8PS2 - chains B and G of the 3 polymer chains in the assembly; structure by electron microscopy, 2.90 A resolution.

== Chain B ==
Name: Fatty acid synthase subunit alpha
From: Saccharomyces cerevisiae
Notes: EC 2.3.1.86, 1.1.1.100, 2.3.1.41
UniProt: P19097 (FAS2_YEAST); residues 1-1887 here = UniProt positions 1-1887
Amino-acid sequence (1887 residues; numbered 1 to 1887; the number before each row is that of its first residue):
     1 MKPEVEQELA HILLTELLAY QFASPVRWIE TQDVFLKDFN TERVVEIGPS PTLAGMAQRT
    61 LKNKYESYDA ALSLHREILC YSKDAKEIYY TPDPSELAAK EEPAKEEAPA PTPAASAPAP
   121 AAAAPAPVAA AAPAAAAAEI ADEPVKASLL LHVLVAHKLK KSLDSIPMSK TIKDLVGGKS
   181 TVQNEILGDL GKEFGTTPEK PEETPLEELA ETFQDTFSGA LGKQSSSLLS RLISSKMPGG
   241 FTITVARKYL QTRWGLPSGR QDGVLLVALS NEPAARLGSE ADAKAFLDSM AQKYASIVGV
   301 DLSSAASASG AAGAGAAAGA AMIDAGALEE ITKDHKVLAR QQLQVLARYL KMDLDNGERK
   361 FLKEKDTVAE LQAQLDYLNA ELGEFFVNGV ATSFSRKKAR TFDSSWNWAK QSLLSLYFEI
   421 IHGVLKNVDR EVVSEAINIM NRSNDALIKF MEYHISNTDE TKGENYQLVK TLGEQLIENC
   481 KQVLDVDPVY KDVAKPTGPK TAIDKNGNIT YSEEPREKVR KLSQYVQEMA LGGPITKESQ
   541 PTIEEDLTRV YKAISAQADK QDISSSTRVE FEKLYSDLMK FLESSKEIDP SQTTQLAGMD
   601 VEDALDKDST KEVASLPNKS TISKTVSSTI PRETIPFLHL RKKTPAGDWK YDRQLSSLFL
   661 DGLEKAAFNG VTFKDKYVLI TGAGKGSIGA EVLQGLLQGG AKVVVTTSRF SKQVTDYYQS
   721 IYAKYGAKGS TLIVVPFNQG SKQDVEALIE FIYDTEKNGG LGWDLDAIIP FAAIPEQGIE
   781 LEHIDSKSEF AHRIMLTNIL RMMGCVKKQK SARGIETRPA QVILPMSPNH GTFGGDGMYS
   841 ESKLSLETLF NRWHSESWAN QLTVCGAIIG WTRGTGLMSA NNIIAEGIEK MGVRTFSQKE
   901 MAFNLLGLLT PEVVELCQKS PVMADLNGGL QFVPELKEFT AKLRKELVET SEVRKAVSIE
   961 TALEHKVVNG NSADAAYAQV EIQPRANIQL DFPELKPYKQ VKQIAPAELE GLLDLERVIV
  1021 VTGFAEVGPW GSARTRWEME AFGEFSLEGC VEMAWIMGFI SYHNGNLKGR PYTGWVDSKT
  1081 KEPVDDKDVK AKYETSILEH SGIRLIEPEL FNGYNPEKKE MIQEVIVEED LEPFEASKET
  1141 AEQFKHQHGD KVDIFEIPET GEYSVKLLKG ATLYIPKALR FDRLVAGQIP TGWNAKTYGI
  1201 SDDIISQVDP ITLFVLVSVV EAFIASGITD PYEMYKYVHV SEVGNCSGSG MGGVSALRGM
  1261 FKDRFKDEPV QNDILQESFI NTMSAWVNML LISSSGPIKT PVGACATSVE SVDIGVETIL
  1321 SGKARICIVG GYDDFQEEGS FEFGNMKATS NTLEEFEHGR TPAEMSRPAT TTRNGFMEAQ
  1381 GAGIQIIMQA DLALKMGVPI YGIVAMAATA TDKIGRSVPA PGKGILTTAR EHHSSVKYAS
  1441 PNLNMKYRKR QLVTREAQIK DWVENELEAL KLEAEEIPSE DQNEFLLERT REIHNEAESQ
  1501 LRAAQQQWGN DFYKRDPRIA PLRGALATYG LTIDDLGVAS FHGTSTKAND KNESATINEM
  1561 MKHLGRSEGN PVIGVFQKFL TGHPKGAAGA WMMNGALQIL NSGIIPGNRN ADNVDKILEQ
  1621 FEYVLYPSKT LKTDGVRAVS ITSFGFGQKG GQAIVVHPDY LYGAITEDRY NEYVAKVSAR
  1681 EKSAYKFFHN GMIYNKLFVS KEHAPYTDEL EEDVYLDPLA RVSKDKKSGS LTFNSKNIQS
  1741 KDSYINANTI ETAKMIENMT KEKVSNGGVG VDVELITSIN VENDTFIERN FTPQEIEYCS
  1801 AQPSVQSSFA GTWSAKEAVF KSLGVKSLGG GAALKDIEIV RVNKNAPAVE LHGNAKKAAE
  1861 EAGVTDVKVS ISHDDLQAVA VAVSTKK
Disordered / not traced: 1-139, 303-1887
UniProt features mapped onto this chain:
  - active site (For beta-ketoacyl synthase activity): Cys1305, His1542, His1583
  - binding site (acetyl-CoA): Asp1772 to Glu1774, Tyr1798, Ser1808, Glu1817 to Ser1827, Arg1841 to Lys1844, Ile1871 to His1873
  - binding site (Mg(2+)): Asp1772, Val1773, Glu1774, Ser1872, His1873
  - modified residue: Ser50 (Phosphoserine), Ser180 (O-(pantetheine 4'-phosphoryl)serine), Ser523 (Phosphoserine), Ser958 (Phosphoserine), Ser1440 (Phosphoserine)
  - cross-link: Lys37 (Glycyl lysine isopeptide (Lys-Gly) (interchain with G-Cter in ubiquitin))
  - mutagenesis: Gly1250 (G1250S: Cerulenin-resistance), Val1769 (V1769D: Does not affect oligomerization; when associated with S-1771 and L-1773 or S-1771; L-1773; S-1879 and E-1881), Gly1770 (G1770D: Loss of transferase activity), Val1771 (V1771S: Does not affect oligomerization but lacks transferase activity; when associated with D-1769 and L-1773 or D-1769; L-1773; S-1879 and E-1881), Asp1772 (D1772S: Loss of transferase activity; when associated with S-1774), Val1773 (V1773L: Does not affect oligomerization but lacks transferase activity; when associated with D-1769 and S-1771 or D-1769; S-1771; S-1879 and E-1881), Glu1774 (E1774S: Loss of transferase activity; when associated with S-1772), Arg1841 (R1841A: Loss off transferase activity), Val1879 (V1879S: Does not affect oligomerization but lacks transferase activity; when associated with D-1769; S-1771; L-1773 and E-1881), Val1881 (V1881E: Does not affect oligomerization but lacks transferase activity; when associated with D-1769; S-1771; L-1773 and S-1879)
Glycans and other covalent adducts: compound A3Z linked to Ser180
Small-molecule neighbours: A3Z (S-[2-[3-[[(2R)-3,3-dimethyl-2-oxidanyl-4-phosphonooxy-butanoyl]amino]propanoylamino]ethyl] (E)-but-2-enethioate): Gly178, Lys179, Thr181

== Chain G ==
Name: Fatty acid synthase subunit beta
From: Saccharomyces cerevisiae
Notes: EC 2.3.1.86, 4.2.1.59, 1.3.1.9, 2.3.1.38, 2.3.1.39, 3.1.2.14
UniProt: P07149 (FAS1_YEAST); residue numbers follow UniProt; this construct covers 1-2051
Amino-acid sequence (2051 residues; row label = number of the first residue in the row):
     1 MDAYSTRPLT LSHGSLEHVL LVPTASFFIA SQLQEQFNKI LPEPTEGFAA DDEPTTPAEL
    61 VGKFLGYVSS LVEPSKVGQF DQVLNLCLTE FENCYLEGND IHALAAKLLQ ENDTTLVKTK
   121 ELIKNYITAR IMAKRPFDKK SNSALFRAVG EGNAQLVAIF GGQGNTDDYF EELRDLYQTY
   181 HVLVGDLIKF SAETLSELIR TTLDAEKVFT QGLNILEWLE NPSNTPDKDY LLSIPISCPL
   241 IGVIQLAHYV VTAKLLGFTP GELRSYLKGA TGHSQGLVTA VAIAETDSWE SFFVSVRKAI
   301 TVLFFIGVRC YEAYPNTSLP PSILEDSLEN NEGVPSPMLS ISNLTQEQVQ DYVNKTNSHL
   361 PAGKQVEISL VNGAKNLVVS GPPQSLYGLN LTLRKAKAPS GLDQSRIPFS ERKLKFSNRF
   421 LPVASPFHSH LLVPASDLIN KDLVKNNVSF NAKDIQIPVY DTFDGSDLRV LSGSISERIV
   481 DCIIRLPVKW ETTTQFKATH ILDFGPGGAS GLGVLTHRNK DGTGVRVIVA GTLDINPDDD
   541 YGFKQEIFDV TSNGLKKNPN WLEEYHPKLI KNKSGKIFVE TKFSKLIGRP PLLVPGMTPC
   601 TVSPDFVAAT TNAGYTIELA GGGYFSAAGM TAAIDSVVSQ IEKGSTFGIN LIYVNPFMLQ
   661 WGIPLIKELR SKGYPIQFLT IGAGVPSLEV ASEYIETLGL KYLGLKPGSI DAISQVINIA
   721 KAHPNFPIAL QWTGGRGGGH HSFEDAHTPM LQMYSKIRRH PNIMLIFGSG FGSADDTYPY
   781 LTGEWSTKFD YPPMPFDGFL FGSRVMIAKE VKTSPDAKKC IAACTGVPDD KWEQTYKKPT
   841 GGIVTVRSEM GEPIHKIATR GVMLWKEFDE TIFNLPKNKL VPTLEAKRDY IISRLNADFQ
   901 KPWFATVNGQ ARDLATMTYE EVAKRLVELM FIRSTNSWFD VTWRTFTGDF LRRVEERFTK
   961 SKTLSLIQSY SLLDKPDEAI EKVFNAYPAA REQFLNAQDI DHFLSMCQNP MQKPVPFVPV
  1021 LDRRFEIFFK KDSLWQSEHL EAVVDQDVQR TCILHGPVAA QFTKVIDEPI KSIMDGIHDG
  1081 HIKKLLHQYY GDDESKIPAV EYFGGESPVD VQSQVDSSSV SEDSAVFKAT SSTDEESWFK
  1141 ALAGSEINWR HASFLCSFIT QDKMFVSNPI RKVFKPSQGM VVEISNGNTS SKTVVTLSEP
  1201 VQGELKPTVI LKLLKENIIQ MEMIENRTMD GKPVSLPLLY NFNPDNGFAP ISEVMEDRNQ
  1261 RIKEMYWKLW IDEPFNLDFD PRDVIKGKDF EITAKEVYDF THAVGNNCED FVSRPDRTML
  1321 APMDFAIVVG WRAIIKAIFP NTVDGDLLKL VHLSNGYKMI PGAKPLQVGD VVSTTAVIES
  1381 VVNQPTGKIV DVVGTLSRNG KPVMEVTSSF FYRGNYTDFE NTFQKTVEPV YQMHIKTSKD
  1441 IAVLRSKEWF QLDDEDFDLL NKTLTFETET EVTFKNANIF SSVKCFGPIK VELPTKETVE
  1501 IGIVDYEAGA SHGNPVVDFL KRNGSTLEQK VNLENPIPIA VLDSYTPSTN EPYARVSGDL
  1561 NPIHVSRHFA SYANLPGTIT HGMFSSASVR ALIENWAADS VSSRVRGYTC QFVDMVLPNT
  1621 ALKTSIQHVG MINGRKLIKF ETRNEDDVVV LTGEAEIEQP VTTFVFTGQG SQEQGMGMDL
  1681 YKTSKAAQDV WNRADNHFKD TYGFSILDIV INNPVNLTIH FGGEKGKRIR ENYSAMIFET
  1741 IVDGKLKTEK IFKEINEHST SYTFRSEKGL LSATQFTQPA LTLMEKAAFE DLKSKGLIPA
  1801 DATFAGHSLG EYAALASLAD VMSIESLVEV VFYRGMTMQV AVPRDELGRS NYGMIAINPG
  1861 RVAASFSQEA LQYVVERVGK RTGWLVEIVN YNVENQQYVA AGDLRALDTV TNVLNFIKLQ
  1921 KIDIIELQKS LSLEEVEGHL FEIIDEASKK SAVKPRPLKL ERGFACIPLV GISVPFHSTY
  1981 LMNGVKPFKS FLKKNIIKEN VKVARLAGKY IPNLTAKPFQ VTKEYFQDVY DLTGSEPIKE
  2041 IIDNWEKYEQ S
Disordered / not traced: 1-4, 1111-1120, 2051
UniProt features mapped onto this chain:
  - active site: Ser274 (For acetyltransferase activity), Ser1808 (For malonyltransferase activity)
  - modified residue: Met1 (N-acetylmethionine), Thr733 (Phosphothreonine), Ser1121 (Phosphoserine)
  - cross-link: Lys1364 (Glycyl lysine isopeptide (Lys-Gly) (interchain with G-Cter in ubiquitin))
Small-molecule neighbours:
  - A3Z (S-[2-[3-[[(2R)-3,3-dimethyl-2-oxidanyl-4-phosphonooxy-butanoyl]amino]propanoylamino]ethyl] (E)-but-2-enethioate): Arg406, Thr598, Ile652, Gly682, Ala683, Gly684, Lys706, Pro707, Gly708, Thr733, Gly739, His740, His741, Ser742, Glu852, Leu1034, Leu1054
  - FMN (flavin mononucleotide): Pro595, Gly596, Met597, Thr598, Cys600, Ala620, Asn650, Ile652, Gly682, Lys706, Thr733, Arg736, Gly737, Gly738, Gly739, Ser769, Gly770, Phe771, Leu800, Phe801, Gly802, Ser803, Met806, Leu1054, His1055, Gly1056, Ala1059
  - malonyl-coenzyme A (MLC): Gly1668, Gln1669, Gln1778, His1807, Ser1808, Leu1809, Arg1834, Met1838, Met1854, Ala1856, Ile1857, Asn1858, Arg1861, Asn1890, Asn1892, Gln1897, Val1899, Arg1962, Gly1963, Phe1964, Ala1965, Cys1966, Ile1967, Leu1969, Phe1976, His1977
Reported in the primary citation:
  - catalytic residues: His740
  - binding site for A3Z: His740
  - conformationally variable residues (loop rearrangement): Arg847 to Glu852

== How chain B and chain G interact ==
Residue-residue contacts - 23 pairs, chain B then chain G:
  Lys173(B) with Arg847(G)
  Gly178(B) with Arg406(G)
  Lys179(B) with Asp711(G)
  Ser180(B) with Glu852(G)
  Thr181(B) with Tyr653(G); Val685(G), hydrogen bond (side chain-backbone)
  Asn184(B) with Tyr653(G); Val654(G); Pro656(G)
  Glu185(B) with Tyr653(G), hydrogen bond; Pro686(G); Ser687(G), hydrogen bond (side chain-backbone)
  Leu187(B) with Pro656(G), hydrophobic; Phe657(G)
  Gly188(B) with Pro656(G)
  Gly191(B) with Gln660(G)
  Lys192(B) with Gln660(G)
  Thr197(B) with Phe657(G)
  Glu199(B) with Arg1024(G), salt bridge; Ile1027(G)
  Lys200(B) with Glu1026(G), salt bridge; Ile1027(G)
  Glu203(B) with Arg847(G), salt bridge
Also at the interface, not in a pair above, chain B (16 interface residues in all): Glu202
Also at the interface, not in a pair above, chain G (23 interface residues in all): Asp403, Ala683, Gly684, Val690, Glu849, Met850, Gln1008, Lys1031
The authors on this interface:
  - interface residues, chain B: Pro198(B)
  - interface residues, chain G: Leu402(G), Tyr653(G), Arg847(G)

== In short ==
16 residues of chain B face 23 of chain G across their interface; the contacts include 3 hydrogen bonds and 3
salt bridges. Polar pairs include Glu199(B)-Arg1024(G), Lys200(B)-Glu1026(G) and Glu203(B)-Arg847(G). Bound to
chain G: compound A3Z, flavin mononucleotide and malonyl-coenzyme A. From the paper: the catalytic residue
His740(G); a binding site for A3Z at His740(G).
Chain B is Fatty acid synthase subunit alpha and chain G is Fatty acid synthase subunit beta, both from
Saccharomyces cerevisiae; the structure, Asymmetric unit of the yeast fatty acid synthase with ACP at the
enoyl reductase domain (FASam ..., was determined by electron microscopy, deposited together with 8PRV, 8PRW,
8PS1, 8PS8, 8PS9, 8PSA and 7 further entries.
